7SZJ - chains D and F of the 8 polymer chains in the assembly; structure by electron microscopy, 3.11 A resolution.

# Chain D
Name: DNA-directed RNA polymerase subunit beta'
From: Escherichia coli K-12
Notes: EC 2.7.7.6
UniProt: P0A8T7 (RPOC_ECOLI); residues 1-1407 here = UniProt positions 1-1407
Amino-acid sequence (1407 residues; numbered 1 to 1407; the number before each row is that of its first residue):
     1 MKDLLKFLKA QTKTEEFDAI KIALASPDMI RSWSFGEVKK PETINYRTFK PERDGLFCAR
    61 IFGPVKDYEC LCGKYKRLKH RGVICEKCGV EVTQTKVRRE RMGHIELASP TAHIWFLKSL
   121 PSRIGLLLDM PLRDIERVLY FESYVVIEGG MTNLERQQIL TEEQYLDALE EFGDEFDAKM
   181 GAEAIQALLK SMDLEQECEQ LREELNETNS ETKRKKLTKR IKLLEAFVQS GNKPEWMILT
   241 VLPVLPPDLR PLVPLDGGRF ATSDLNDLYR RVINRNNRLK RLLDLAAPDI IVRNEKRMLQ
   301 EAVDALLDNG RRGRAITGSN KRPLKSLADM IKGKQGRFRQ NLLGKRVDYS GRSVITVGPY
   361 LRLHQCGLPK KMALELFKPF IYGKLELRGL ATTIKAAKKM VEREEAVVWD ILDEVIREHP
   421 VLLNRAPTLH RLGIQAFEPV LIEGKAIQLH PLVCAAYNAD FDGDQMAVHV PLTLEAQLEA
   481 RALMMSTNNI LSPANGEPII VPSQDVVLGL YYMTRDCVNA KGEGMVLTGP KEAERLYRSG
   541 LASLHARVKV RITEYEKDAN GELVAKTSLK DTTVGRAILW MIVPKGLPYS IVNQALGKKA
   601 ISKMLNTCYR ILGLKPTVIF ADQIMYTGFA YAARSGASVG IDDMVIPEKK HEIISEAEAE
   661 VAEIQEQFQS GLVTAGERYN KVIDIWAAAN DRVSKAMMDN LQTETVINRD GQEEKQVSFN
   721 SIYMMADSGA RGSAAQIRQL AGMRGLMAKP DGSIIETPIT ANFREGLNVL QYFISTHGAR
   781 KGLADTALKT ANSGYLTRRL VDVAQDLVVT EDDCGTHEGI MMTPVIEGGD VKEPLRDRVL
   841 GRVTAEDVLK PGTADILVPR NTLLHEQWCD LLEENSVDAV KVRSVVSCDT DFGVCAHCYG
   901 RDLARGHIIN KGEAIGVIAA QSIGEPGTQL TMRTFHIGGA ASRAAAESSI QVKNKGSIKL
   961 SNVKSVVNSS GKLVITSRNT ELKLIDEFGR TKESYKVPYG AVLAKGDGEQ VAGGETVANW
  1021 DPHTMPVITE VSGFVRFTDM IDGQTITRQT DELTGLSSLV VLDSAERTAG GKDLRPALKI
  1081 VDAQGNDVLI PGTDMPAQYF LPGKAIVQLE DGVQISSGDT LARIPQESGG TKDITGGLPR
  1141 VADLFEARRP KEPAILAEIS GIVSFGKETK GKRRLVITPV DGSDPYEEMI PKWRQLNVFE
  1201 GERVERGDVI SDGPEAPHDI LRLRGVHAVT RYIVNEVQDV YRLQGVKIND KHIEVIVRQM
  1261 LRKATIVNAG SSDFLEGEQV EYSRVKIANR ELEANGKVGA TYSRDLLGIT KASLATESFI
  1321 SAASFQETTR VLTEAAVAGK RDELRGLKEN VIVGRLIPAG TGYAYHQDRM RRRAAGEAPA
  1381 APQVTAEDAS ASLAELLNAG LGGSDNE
Disordered / not traced: 1-13, 932-945, 1126-1134, 1377-1407
Metal / ion sites: Zn2+ site 1: C70, C72, C85, C88; Mg2+: D460, D462, D464; Zn2+ site 2: C814, C888, C895, C898
UniProt features mapped onto this chain:
  - binding site (Zn(2+)): C70, C72, C85, C88, C814, C888, C895, C898
  - binding site (Mg(2+)): D460, D462, D464
  - modified residue: K983 (N6-acetyllysine)
  - mutagenesis: Q504 (Q504P: Resistant to antibiotics salinamide A and B), N690 (N690D: Resistant to antibiotics salinamide A and B), M697 (M697V: Resistant to antibiotics salinamide A and B), A735 (A735T: Resistant to antibiotics salinamide A and B), R738 (R738C/H/P/S: Resistant to antibiotics salinamide A and B), A748 (A748E: Resistant to antibiotics salinamide A and B), P758 (P758S/T: Resistant to antibiotics salinamide A and B), F763 (F763C: Resistant to antibiotics salinamide A and B), S775 (S775A: Resistant to antibiotics salinamide A and B), A779 (A779T/V: Resistant to antibiotics salinamide A and B), R780 (R780C: Resistant to antibiotics salinamide A and B), G782 (G782A/C: Resistant to antibiotics salinamide A and B), 1 further mutagenesis entry in UniProt

# Chain F
Name: RNA polymerase sigma factor RpoD
From: Escherichia coli K-12
UniProt: P00579 (RPOD_ECOLI); residues 1-613 here = UniProt positions 1-613
Amino-acid sequence (613 residues; each row starts with the number of its first residue):
     1 MEQNPQSQLK LLVTRGKEQG YLTYAEVNDH LPEDIVDSDQ IEDIIQMIND MGIQVMEEAP
    61 DADDLMLAEN TADEDAAEAA AQVLSSVESE IGRTTDPVRM YMREMGTVEL LTREGEIDIA
   121 KRIEDGINQV QCSVAEYPEA ITYLLEQYDR VEAEEARLSD LITGFVDPNA EEDLAPTATH
   181 VGSELSQEDL DDDEDEDEED GDDDSADDDN SIDPELAREK FAELRAQYVV TRDTIKAKGR
   241 SHATAQEEIL KLSEVFKQFR LVPKQFDYLV NSMRVMMDRV RTQERLIMKL CVEQCKMPKK
   301 NFITLFTGNE TSDTWFNAAI AMNKPWSEKL HDVSEEVHRA LQKLQQIEEE TGLTIEQVKD
   361 INRRMSIGEA KARRAKKEMV EANLRLVISI AKKYTNRGLQ FLDLIQEGNI GLMKAVDKFE
   421 YRRGYKFSTY ATWWIRQAIT RSIADQARTI RIPVHMIETI NKLNRISRQM LQEMGREPTP
   481 EELAERMLMP EDKIRKVLKI AKEPISMETP IGDDEDSHLG DFIEDTTLEL PLDSATTESL
   541 RAATHDVLAG LTAREAKVLR MRFGIDMNTD YTLEEVGKQF DVTRERIRQI EAKALRKLRH
   601 PSRSEVLRSF LDD
Disordered / not traced: 1-90, 168-212, 237-242, 512-516, 613
UniProt features mapped onto this chain:
  - DNA-binding region: L573 to A592 (H-T-H motif)
  - region: R584 to R599 (Interaction with anti-sigma factors)
  - motif: D403 to Q406 (Interaction with polymerase core subunit RpoC)
  - site: R562 (Interaction with anti-sigma factors)
  - mutagenesis: A553 (A553D: Disrupts the interaction with Escherichia phage lambda antitermination protein Q), R596 (R596D/E: 2-fold reduction in activation of class II Crp-dependent promoters)

# Interface between chain D and chain F
Contacting residue pairs (60):
  T43(D) - T449(F)  hydrogen bond (side chain-backbone)
  I44(D) - I450(F)
  Y46(D) - I450(F)  hydrophobic
  Y46(D) - R451(F)
  Y46(D) - P453(F)
  K79(D) - N568(F)
  K79(D) - T569(F)
  E136(D) - R93(F)
  R137(D) - R93(F)
  Y140(D) - M100(F)  hydrophobic
  E142(D) - R93(F)  salt bridge
  E142(D) - M100(F)
  E142(D) - R103(F)  salt bridge
  V253(D) - I523(F)  hydrophobic
  L255(D) - I523(F)  hydrophobic
  R259(D) - K502(F)
  R259(D) - E503(F)  hydrogen bond (side chain-backbone)
  R259(D) - I505(F)
  F260(D) - P504(F)
  F260(D) - I505(F)  hydrogen bond (backbone-backbone)
  A261(D) - I505(F)
  T262(D) - I505(F)  hydrogen bond (backbone-backbone)
  T262(D) - S506(F)
  T262(D) - M507(F)  hydrogen bond (backbone-backbone)
  S263(D) - M507(F)
  S263(D) - E508(F)
  D264(D) - S506(F)  hydrogen bond
  D264(D) - E508(F)
  R270(D) - R448(F)
  N274(D) - Q446(F)
  R275(D) - D403(F)  salt bridge
  R278(D) - D403(F)  salt bridge
  R278(D) - Q406(F)
  R278(D) - E407(F)  salt bridge
  R278(D) - Q446(F)
  R281(D) - E407(F)  salt bridge
  L282(D) - Q406(F)
  L282(D) - I410(F)  hydrophobic
  L285(D) - M413(F)  hydrophobic
  A287(D) - M413(F)  hydrophobic
  I290(D) - E104(F)
  I291(D) - Q406(F)
  I291(D) - N409(F)
  N294(D) - Y101(F)
  N294(D) - L402(F)
  N294(D) - Q406(F)  hydrogen bond
  E295(D) - Q406(F)
  R297(D) - E104(F)  salt bridge
  M298(D) - L402(F)  hydrophobic
  M298(D) - D403(F)
  M298(D) - Q406(F)
  R322(D) - P510(F)
  K325(D) - E508(F)
  T392(D) - S609(F)  hydrogen bond
  T393(D) - S609(F)
  T393(D) - F610(F)
  I394(D) - L532(F)  hydrophobic
  I394(D) - T536(F)
  K395(D) - T536(F)
  K398(D) - L532(F)
Interface residues without a listed pair, chain D (40 interface residues in all): E42, P288, Y382
Interface residues without a listed pair, chain F (43 interface residues in all): I91, M105, K377, V380, L384, Q400, I405, I452, L519, A535

# Summary
The interface between chain D and chain F involves 40 residues on one side and 43 on the other; the contacts
include 8 hydrogen bonds and 7 salt bridges. Among the polar pairs are E142(D)-R93(F), E142(D)-R103(F) and
R275(D)-D403(F).
Chain D is DNA-directed RNA polymerase subunit beta' and chain F is RNA polymerase sigma factor RpoD, both
from Escherichia coli K-12; the structure, Cryo-EM structure of Rifamycin bound to E. coli RNAP and rrnBP1
promoter complex, was determined by electron microscopy, deposited together with 7SZK.
